2KYG - chains A and C of the 3 polymer chains in the assembly; structure by solution NMR.

== Chain A ==
Protein: cAMP-dependent protein kinase type II-alpha regulatory subunit
From: Homo sapiens
UniProt: P13861 (KAP2_HUMAN); residues 2-44 here correspond to UniProt positions 3-45 (UniProt number = residue number + 1)
Chain sequence (50 residues; row label = number of the first residue in the row; note: 2 numbers in that range are skipped by the numbering (no residue carries them; nothing is unmodelled there); numbers below 1 keep their minus sign (Gly-7 is residue -7)):
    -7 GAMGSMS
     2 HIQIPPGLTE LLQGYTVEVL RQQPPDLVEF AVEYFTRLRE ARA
Construct notes: expression tag (-7 to -3)
From the paper describing this entry:
  - conformationally variable residues (order/disorder transition): Ile5

== Chain C ==
Protein: Protein CBFA2T1
From: Homo sapiens
UniProt: Q06455 (MTG8_HUMAN); residues 585-615 here correspond to UniProt positions 437-467 (UniProt number = residue number - 148)
Chain sequence (38 residues; each row starts with the number of its first residue):
   578 AMADIGSASG YVPEEIWKKA EEAVNEVKRQ AMTELQKA
Construct notes: expression tag (578-584)
From the paper describing this entry:
  - contacts within the chain: Val589-Trp594
  - mutagenesis - V604A (Kd = 383 nM): unchanged binding to cAMP-dependent protein kinase type II-alpha regulatory subunit (chain A)
  - mutagenesis - V601A (2 fold): decreased binding to PKA (RIIalpha)
  - mutagenesis - V601A: unchanged growth
  - mutagenesis - V604A (Kd = 383 nM): unchanged binding to PKA (RIIalpha)
  - mutagenesis - W594A, V601A: unchanged stability

== How chain A and chain C interact ==
Contacting residue pairs (17; chain A residue first):
  Ile3(A) - Glu592(C)
  Ile3(A) - Ile593(C)
  Ile5(A) - Lys596(C)
  Thr10(A) - Val604(C)
  Thr10(A) - Gln607(C)
  Leu13(A) - Val604(C)
  Gln14(A) - Val604(C)
  Gln14(A) - Gln607(C)
  Gln14(A) - Ala608(C)
  Gln14(A) - Glu611(C)
  Thr17(A) - Val604(C)
  Thr17(A) - Ala608(C)
  Val18(A) - Ala608(C)
  Val18(A) - Glu611(C)
  Val18(A) - Leu612(C)
  Leu21(A) - Leu612(C)
  Arg22(A) - Ala615(C)
Also at the interface, not in a pair above, chain A (10 interface residues in all): Gln4
Also at the interface, not in a pair above, chain C (11 interface residues in all): Ala600, Lys605
Interface features reported in the paper:
  - pairs named by the authors: Ile3(A)-Ile593(C) (hydrophobic contact), Ile5(A)-Lys596(C) (hydrophobic contact), Val604(C)-Thr10(A), Val604(C)-Leu13(A), Val604(C)-Thr17(A), Val604(C)-Gln14(A), Gln607(C)-Gln14(A) (hydrogen bond)
  - interface residues, chain A: Thr10(A), Leu13(A), Gln14(A), Thr17(A), Val18(A), Leu21(A), Arg22(A)
  - interface residues, chain C: Ile593(C), Ala600(C), Val604(C), Ala608(C)
  - hot spots on chain C (mutagenesis) - W594A (Kd = 909 nM): decreased binding to cAMP-dependent protein kinase type II-alpha regulatory subunit (chain A)

== Summary ==
10 residues of chain A and 11 residues of chain C are in contact. The paper describes hydrophobic contacts
between Ile3(A) and Ile593(C) and Ile5(A) and Lys596(C); contacts between Val604(C) and Thr10(A), Val604(C)
and Leu13(A) and Val604(C) and Thr17(A) among others; a hydrogen bond between Gln607(C) and Gln14(A). From the
paper: V601A of chain C reduces binding to PKA (RIIalpha); interface residues Thr10(A), Leu13(A) and Ile593(C)
among others; 3 substitutions were tested in all.
Chain A is cAMP-dependent protein kinase type II-alpha regulatory subunit and chain C is Protein CBFA2T1, both
from Homo sapiens; the structure, Structure of the AML1-ETO Nervy Domain - PKA(RIIa) complex and its
contribution to AML1-ETO activity, was determined by solution NMR.
